Entry 6X1F (X-ray diffraction, 2.70 A resolution); this record covers chains A and F of the 6 polymer chains in the assembly.

== Chain A ==
Molecule: Tubulin alpha-1B chain
Source organism: Sus scrofa
UniProt: Q2XVP4 (TBA1B_PIG); residues 1-450 here = UniProt positions 1-450
Amino-acid sequence (450 residues; each row starts with the number of its first residue):
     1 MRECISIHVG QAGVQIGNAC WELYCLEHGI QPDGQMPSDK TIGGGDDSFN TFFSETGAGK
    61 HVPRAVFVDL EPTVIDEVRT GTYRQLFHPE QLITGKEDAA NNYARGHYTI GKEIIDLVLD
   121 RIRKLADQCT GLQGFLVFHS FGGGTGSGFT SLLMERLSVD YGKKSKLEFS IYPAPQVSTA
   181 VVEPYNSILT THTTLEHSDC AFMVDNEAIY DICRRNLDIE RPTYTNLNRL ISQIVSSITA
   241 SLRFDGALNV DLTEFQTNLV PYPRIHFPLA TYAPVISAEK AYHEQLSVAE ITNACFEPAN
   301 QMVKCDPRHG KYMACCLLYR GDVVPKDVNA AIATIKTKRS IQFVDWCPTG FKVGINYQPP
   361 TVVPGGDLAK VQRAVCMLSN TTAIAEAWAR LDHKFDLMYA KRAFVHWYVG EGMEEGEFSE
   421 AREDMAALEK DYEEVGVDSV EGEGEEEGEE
Not modelled in the structure: 438-450
Bound ions: Ca2+: Asp39, Thr41, Gly44, Glu55
Ligand contacts:
  - GTP (guanosine-5'-triphosphate): Gly10, Gln11, Ala12, Gln15, Ile16, Asp69, Asp98, Ala99, Ala100, Asn101, Ser140, Gly142, Gly143, Gly144, Thr145, Gly146, Ile171, Pro173, Val177, Ser178, Glu183, Asn206, Ile209, Tyr224, Leu227, Asn228, Ile231
  - Y5M (7-methoxy-4-(2-methyl-6,7-dihydro-5H-cyclopenta[d]pyrimidin-4-yl)-3,4-dihydroquinoxalin-2(1H)-one): Asn101, Thr179, Val181
UniProt features mapped onto this chain:
  - motif: Met1 to Cys4 (MREC motif)
  - active site: Glu254
  - binding site (GTP): Gly10, Gln11, Ala12, Gln15, Glu71, Ala99, Ser140, Gly143, Gly144, Thr145, Gly146, Thr179, Glu183, Asn206, Tyr224, Asn228, Leu252
  - binding site (Mg(2+)): Glu71
  - modified residue: Lys40 (N6,N6,N6-trimethyllysine), Ser48 (Phosphoserine), Ser232 (Phosphoserine), Tyr282 (3'-nitrotyrosine), Arg339 (Omega-N-methylarginine), Ser439 (Phosphoserine), Glu443 (5-glutamyl polyglutamate), Glu445 (5-glutamyl polyglutamate)
  - cross-link (Glycyl lysine isopeptide (Lys-Gly)): Lys326 (interchain with G-Cter in ubiquitin), Lys370 (interchain with G-Cter in ubiquitin)

== Chain F ==
Molecule: Tubulin Tyrosine Ligase
Source organism: Gallus gallus
UniProt: E1BQ43 (E1BQ43_CHICK); numbering as in UniProt (aligned over 1-378)
Amino-acid sequence (384 residues; numbered 1 to 384; the number before each row is that of its first residue):
     1 MYTFVVRDEN SSVYAEVSRL LLATGQWKRL RKDNPRFNLM LGERNRLPFG RLGHEPGLVQ
    61 LVNYYRGADK LCRKASLVKL IKTSPELSES CTWFPESYVI YPTNLKTPVA PAQNGIRHLI
   121 NNTRTDEREV FLAAYNRRRE GREGNVWIAK SSAGAKGEGI LISSEASELL DFIDEQGQVH
   181 VIQKYLEKPL LLEPGHRKFD IRSWVLVDHL YNIYLYREGV LRTSSEPYNS ANFQDKTCHL
   241 TNHCIQKEYS KNYGRYEEGN EMFFEEFNQY LMDALNTTLE NSILLQIKHI IRSCLMCIEP
   301 AISTKHLHYQ SFQLFGFDFM VDEELKVWLI EVNGAPACAQ KLYAELCQGI VDVAISSVFP
   361 LADTGQKTSQ PTSIFIKLHH HHHH
Not modelled in the structure: 103-125, 142-143, 151-160, 175-178, 232-234, 248-251, 363-372, 381-384
Sequence notes: expression tag (379-384)
Ligand contacts: AMP-PCP (ACP; phosphomethylphosphonic acid adenylate ester): Lys74, Ile148, Lys150, Gln183, Lys184, Tyr185, Leu186, Lys198, Asp200, Arg202, Arg222, His239, Leu240, Thr241, Asn242, Asp318, Met320, Ile330, Glu331, Asn333

== Chain A / chain F interface ==
Residue-residue contacts (21; chain A residue first):
  Gln176(A) - Pro56(F)
  Glu207(A) - His54(F)  salt bridge
  Glu297(A) - His306(F)  salt bridge
  Lys304(A) - His54(F)
  Asp306(A) - Arg66(F)
  Asp306(A) - Leu307(F)
  Arg308(A) - Pro300(F)  hydrogen bond (side chain-backbone)
  Arg308(A) - Ala301(F)
  Arg308(A) - Ile302(F)
  Arg308(A) - Ser303(F)  hydrogen bond (side chain-backbone)
  Arg308(A) - Leu307(F)
  His309(A) - Arg66(F)  hydrogen bond (side chain-backbone)
  His309(A) - Gly67(F)
  His309(A) - Ala301(F)  hydrogen bond (side chain-backbone)
  Ser340(A) - Ala301(F)
  Glu386(A) - Gly50(F)
  Glu386(A) - Arg66(F)  salt bridge
  Arg390(A) - Gly50(F)
  Arg390(A) - His54(F)
  His393(A) - Arg51(F)
  Glu433(A) - Arg46(F)  salt bridge
Also at the interface, not in a pair above, chain A (15 interface residues in all): Pro298, Cys305, Lys338
Also at the interface, not in a pair above, chain F (14 interface residues in all): His308

== In short ==
15 residues of chain A face 14 of chain F across their interface; the contacts include 4 hydrogen bonds and 4
salt bridges. Among the polar pairs are Glu207(A)-His54(F), Glu297(A)-His306(F) and Glu386(A)-Arg66(F).
Ligands of chain A: GTP and compound Y5M. Chain F binds AMP-PCP.
Chain A is Tubulin alpha-1B chain (Sus scrofa) and chain F is Tubulin Tyrosine Ligase (Gallus gallus); the
structure, Tubulin-RB3_SLD-TTL in complex with compound 5m, was determined by X-ray diffraction, deposited
together with 6X1C, 6X1E, 7LZ7 and 7LZ8.
